4Y70 - chains F and G of the 32 polymer chains in the assembly; structure by X-ray diffraction, 2.40 A resolution.

Chain F:
Protein: Probable proteasome subunit alpha type-7
From: Saccharomyces cerevisiae
Notes: EC 3.4.25.1
UniProt: P21242 (PSA7_YEAST); residues -3 to 284 here correspond to UniProt positions 1-288 (UniProt number = residue number + 4)
Chain sequence (288 residues; row label = number of the first residue in the row; numbers below 1 keep their minus sign (Met-3 is residue -3)):
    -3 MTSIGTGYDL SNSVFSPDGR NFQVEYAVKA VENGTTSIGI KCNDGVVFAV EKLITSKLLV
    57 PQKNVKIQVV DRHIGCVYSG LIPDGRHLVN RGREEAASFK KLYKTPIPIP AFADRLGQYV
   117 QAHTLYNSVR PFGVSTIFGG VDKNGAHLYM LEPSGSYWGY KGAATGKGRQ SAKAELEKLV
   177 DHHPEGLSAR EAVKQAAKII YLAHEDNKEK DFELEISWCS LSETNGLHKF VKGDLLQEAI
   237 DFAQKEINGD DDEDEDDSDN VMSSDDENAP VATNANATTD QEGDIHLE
Disordered / not traced: -3 to 1, 245-284
UniProt features mapped onto this chain:
  - modified residue: Thr-2 (N-acetylthreonine)

Chain G:
Protein: Proteasome subunit alpha type-1
From: Saccharomyces cerevisiae
Notes: EC 3.4.25.1
UniProt: P21243 (PSA1_YEAST); residues -8 to 243 here correspond to UniProt positions 1-252 (UniProt number = residue number + 9)
Chain sequence (252 residues; numbered -8 to 243; the number before each row is that of its first residue; numbers below 1 keep their minus sign (Met-8 is residue -8)):
    -8 MSGAAAASAA GYDRHITIFS PEGRLYQVEY AFKATNQTNI NSLAVRGKDC TVVISQKKVP
    52 DKLLDPTTVS YIFCISRTIG MVVNGPIPDA RNAALRAKAE AAEFRYKYGY DMPCDVLAKR
   112 MANLSQIYTQ RAYMRPLGVI LTFVSVDEEL GPSIYKTDPA GYYVGYKATA TGPKQQEITT
   172 NLENHFKKSK IDHINEESWE KVVEFAITHM IDALGTEFSK NDLEVGVATK DKFFTLSAEN
   232 IEERLVAIAE QD
Disordered / not traced: -8 to 1, 243
Bound ions: Mg2+: Thr8, Tyr119, Arg122, Met125

How chain F and chain G interact:
Contacting residue pairs (64):
  Thr2(F) with His6(G), hydrogen bond (backbone-side chain)
  Gly3(F) with His6(G)
  Tyr4(F) with Arg5(G); His6(G); Tyr21(G)
  Ser9(F) with Arg126(G)
  Val10(F) with His6(G); Gln18(G)
  Phe11(F) with Gln18(G), hydrogen bond (backbone-side chain); Tyr21(G); Ala22(G), hydrophobic; Ala25(G), hydrophobic; Arg126(G); Pro127(G)
  Ser12(F) with Tyr21(G)
  Pro13(F) with Tyr21(G), hydrophobic; Lys24(G), hydrogen bond (backbone-side chain)
  Asp14(F) with Lys24(G)
  Gly15(F) with Tyr21(G); Ala25(G)
  Lys37(F) with Asp56(G), salt bridge
  Asp110(F) with Arg82(G)
  Gln114(F) with Arg82(G), hydrogen bond (side chain-backbone); Asn83(G); Leu86(G)
  Gln117(F) with Pro79(G); Asp80(G); Asn83(G), hydrogen bond; Arg126(G), hydrogen bond
  Thr120(F) with Arg126(G), hydrogen bond (backbone-side chain)
  Leu121(F) with Tyr124(G); Met125(G), hydrophobic; Arg126(G), hydrogen bond (backbone-backbone); Leu128(G), hydrophobic
  Tyr122(F) with Tyr124(G); Met125(G), hydrophobic
  Ser150(F) with Pro79(G)
  Gly151(F) with Pro79(G)
  Ser152(F) with Ile78(G); Pro79(G)
  Tyr153(F) with Arg82(G), hydrogen bond (backbone-side chain)
  Trp154(F) with Leu55(G), hydrophobic; Thr59(G); Val60(G), hydrophobic; Ser61(G); Tyr62(G); Ile78(G), hydrophobic; Arg82(G)
  Gly155(F) with Leu55(G); Asp56(G), hydrogen bond (backbone-backbone); Thr59(G), hydrogen bond (backbone-side chain)
  Tyr156(F) with Leu54(G); Leu55(G); Asp56(G)
  Lys157(F) with Lys53(G); Leu54(G), hydrogen bond (backbone-backbone); Leu55(G)
  Gly158(F) with Leu54(G), hydrogen bond (backbone-backbone)
  Lys169(F) with Leu54(G)
  Leu172(F) with Leu54(G)
  Glu173(F) with Lys53(G), salt bridge; Leu54(G)
  Val176(F) with Leu54(G), hydrophobic
  Asp177(F) with Lys53(G), salt bridge
Other interface residues (no listed pair), chain F (32 interface residues in all): Tyr145
Other interface residues (no listed pair), chain G (29 interface residues in all): Asp52, Pro57, Gly129

Overview:
32 residues of chain F and 29 residues of chain G are in contact, with 13 hydrogen bonds and 3 salt bridges.
Polar contacts include Lys37(F)-Asp56(G), Glu173(F)-Lys53(G) and Asp177(F)-Lys53(G). Thr8(G), Tyr119(G),
Arg122(G) and Met125(G) form the Mg2+ site.
Here chain F is Probable proteasome subunit alpha type-7 and chain G is Proteasome subunit alpha type-1, both
from Saccharomyces cerevisiae. Entry 4Y70 (Yeast 20S proteasome in complex with Ac-LAV-ep) was determined by
X-ray diffraction together with 4Y69, 4Y6A, 4Y6V, 4Y6Z, 4Y74, 4Y75 and 34 further entries from the same study.
